Entry 7F64 (electron microscopy, 2.42 A resolution); this record covers chains E and G of the 12 polymer chains in the assembly.

Chain E:
Protein: Translation initiation factor eIF-2B subunit gamma
Source organism: Homo sapiens
Reference sequence: Q9NR50 (EI2BG_HUMAN); residues 1-452 here = UniProt positions 1-452
Amino-acid sequence (452 residues; numbered 1 to 452; the number before each row is that of its first residue):
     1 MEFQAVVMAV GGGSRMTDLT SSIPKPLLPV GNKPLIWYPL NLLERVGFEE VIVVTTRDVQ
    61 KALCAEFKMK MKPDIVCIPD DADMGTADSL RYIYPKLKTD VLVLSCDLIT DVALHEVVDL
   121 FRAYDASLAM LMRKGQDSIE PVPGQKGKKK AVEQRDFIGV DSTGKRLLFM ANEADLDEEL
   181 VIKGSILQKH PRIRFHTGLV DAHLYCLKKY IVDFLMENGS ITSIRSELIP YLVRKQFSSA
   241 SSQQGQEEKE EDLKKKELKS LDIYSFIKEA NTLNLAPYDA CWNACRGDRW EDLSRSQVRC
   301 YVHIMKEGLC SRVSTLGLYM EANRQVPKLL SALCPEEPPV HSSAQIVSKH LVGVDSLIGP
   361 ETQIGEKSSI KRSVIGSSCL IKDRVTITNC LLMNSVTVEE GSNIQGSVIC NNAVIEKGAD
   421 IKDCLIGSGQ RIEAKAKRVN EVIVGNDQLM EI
Disordered / not traced: 11-26, 137-153, 239-258, 296-452
UniProt features mapped onto this chain:
  - modified residue: Met1 (N-acetylmethionine), Ser260 (Phosphoserine)
  - natural variant: Leu27 (L27Q: In VWM3), Gly47 (G47E: In VWM3), Ala87 (A87V: In VWM3), Arg225 (R225Q: In VWM3), Ile346 (I346T: In VWM3)

Chain G:
Protein: Translation initiation factor eIF-2B subunit delta
Source organism: Homo sapiens
Reference sequence: Q9UI10 (EI2BD_HUMAN); residue numbers follow UniProt; this construct covers 1-523
Amino-acid sequence (523 residues; numbered 1 to 523; the number before each row is that of its first residue):
     1 MAAVAVAVRE DSGSGMKAEL PPGPGAVGRE MTKEEKLQLR KEKKQQKKKR KEEKGAEPET
    61 GSAVSAAQCQ VGPTRELPES GIQLGTPREK VPAGRSKAEL RAERRAKQEA ERALKQARKG
   121 EQGGPPPKAS PSTAGETPSG VKRLPEYPQV DDLLLRRLVK KPERQQVPTR KDYGSKVSLF
   181 SHLPQYSRQN SLTQFMSIPS SVIHPAMVRL GLQYSQGLVS GSNARCIALL RALQQVIQDY
   241 TTPPNEELSR DLVNKLKPYM SFLTQCRPLS ASMHNAIKFL NKEITSVGSS KREEEAKSEL
   301 RAAIDRYVQE KIVLAAQAIS RFAYQKISNG DVILVYGCSS LVSRILQEAW TEGRRFRVVV
   361 VDSRPWLEGR HTLRSLVHAG VPASYLLIPA ASYVLPEVSK VLLGAHALLA NGSVMSRVGT
   421 AQLALVARAH NVPVLVCCET YKFCERVQTD AFVSNELDDP DDLQCKRGEH VALANWQNHA
   481 SLRLLNLVYD VTPPELVDLV ITELGMIPCS SVPVVLRVKS SDQ
Disordered / not traced: 1-165, 522-523
UniProt features mapped onto this chain:
  - region: Arg170 to Leu179 (May bind the chemical integrated stress response (ISR) inhibitor ISRIB)
  - modified residue: Ala2 (N-acetylalanine), Ser12 (Phosphoserine), Thr86 (Phosphothreonine), Ser130 (Phosphoserine)
  - natural variant: Arg209 (R209Q: In VWM4), Ala228 (A228V: In VWM4), Leu269 (L269R: In VWM4), Arg357 (R357Q: In VWM4), Arg374 (R374C: In VWM4), Cys465 (C465R: In VWM4), Tyr489 (Y489H: In VWM4)

How chain E and chain G interact:
Contacting residue pairs (29):
  Glu2(E) - Pro199(G)
  Glu2(E) - Ser200(G)  hydrogen bond
  Glu2(E) - Pro205(G)
  Phe3(E) - Pro199(G)
  Val46(E) - Ser197(G)
  Val46(E) - Ile198(G)  hydrogen bond (backbone-backbone)
  Gly47(E) - Ile198(G)  hydrogen bond (backbone-backbone)
  Gly47(E) - Pro199(G)
  Phe48(E) - Ile198(G)  hydrogen bond (backbone-backbone)
  Phe48(E) - Pro199(G)
  His115(E) - Gln194(G)
  His115(E) - Ile198(G)
  Val118(E) - Ile198(G)  hydrophobic
  Asp119(E) - Ser191(G)
  Asp119(E) - Thr193(G)  hydrogen bond
  Asp119(E) - Leu212(G)
  Phe121(E) - Arg209(G)  hydrogen bond (backbone-side chain)
  Arg122(E) - Thr193(G)
  Arg122(E) - Ile198(G)
  Arg122(E) - Ser200(G)  hydrogen bond
  Arg122(E) - Val208(G)
  Arg122(E) - Arg209(G)  hydrogen bond (backbone-side chain)
  Arg122(E) - Leu212(G)
  Ala123(E) - Gln213(G)
  Ala123(E) - Gln216(G)
  Ala123(E) - Leu218(G)
  Tyr124(E) - Gln216(G)
  Asp125(E) - Arg209(G)  salt bridge
  Lys208(E) - Arg209(G)
Also at the interface, not in a pair above, chain E (16 interface residues in all): Met1, Leu114

In short:
The interface between chain E and chain G involves 16 residues on one side and 14 on the other, with 8
hydrogen bonds and 1 salt bridge. Polar pairs include Asp125(E)-Arg209(G), Glu2(E)-Ser200(G) and
Asp119(E)-Thr193(G).
Here chain E is Translation initiation factor eIF-2B subunit gamma and chain G is Translation initiation
factor eIF-2B subunit delta, both from Homo sapiens. Entry 7F64 (eIF2B-SFSV NSs) was determined by electron
microscopy, deposited together with 7F66, 7F67 and 7VLK.
